Entry 1EZX (X-ray diffraction, 2.60 A resolution); this record covers chains A and C of the 3 polymer chains in the assembly.

# Chain A
Molecule: Alpha-1-antitrypsin
Source organism: Homo sapiens
Notes: fragment: n-terminal fragment of proteolytic cleavage at met358-ser359
UniProt: P01009 (A1AT_HUMAN); residues 24-358 here correspond to UniProt positions 48-382 (UniProt number = residue number + 24)
Amino-acid sequence (335 residues; numbered 24 to 358; the number before each row is that of its first residue):
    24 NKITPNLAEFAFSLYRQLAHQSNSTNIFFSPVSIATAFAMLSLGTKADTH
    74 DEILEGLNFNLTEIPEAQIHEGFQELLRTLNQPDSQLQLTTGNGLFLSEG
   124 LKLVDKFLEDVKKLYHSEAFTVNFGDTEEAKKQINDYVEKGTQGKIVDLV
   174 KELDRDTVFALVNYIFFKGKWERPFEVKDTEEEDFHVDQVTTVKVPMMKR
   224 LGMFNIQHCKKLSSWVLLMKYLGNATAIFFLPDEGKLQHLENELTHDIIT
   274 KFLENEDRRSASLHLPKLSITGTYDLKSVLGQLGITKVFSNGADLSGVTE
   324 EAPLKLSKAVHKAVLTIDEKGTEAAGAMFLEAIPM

# Chain C
Molecule: Trypsin
Source organism: Bos taurus
Notes: EC 3.4.21.4
UniProt: P00760 (TRY1_BOVIN); aligned to UniProt positions 1-199 over residues 42-245 (the alignment contains insertions or deletions, so no single offset holds)
Amino-acid sequence (243 residues; each row starts with the number of its first residue; note: 13 numbers in that range are skipped by the numbering (no residue carries them; nothing is unmodelled there); a row labelled like 185A-185F holds insertion residues (185A, then the next letters in order); numbers below 1 keep their minus sign (Phe-2 is residue -2)):
    -2 FIFLALLGAAVAFPVDDDDKIVGGYTCGANTVPYQVSLNSGYHFCGGSLI
    48 NSQWVVSAAHCYKS
    63 GIQVRLGEDNINVVEGNEQFISASKSIVHPSYNSNTLNNDIMLIKLKSAA
   113 SLNSRVASISLPT
   127 SCAS
   132 AGTQCLISGWGNTKSSGTSYPDVLKCLKAPILSDSSCKSAYPGQITSNMF
   182 CAG
  184A Y
   185 L
185A-185F EGGKDS
   191 CQGDSGGPVVCSGK
   209 LQGIVSWGS
   219 GCA
  221A Q
   222 KNKPGVYTKVCNYVSWIKQTIASN
Not modelled in the structure: -2 to 41, 63-84, 110-120, 139-156, 185A-185F, 223-224
Disulfide bonds: Cys42-Cys58, Cys128-Cys232, Cys136-Cys201, Cys168-Cys182, Cys191-Cys220

# Interface between chain A and chain C
Residue-residue contacts (18):
  Lys310(A) with Ser96(C), hydrogen bond (side chain-backbone); Asn97(C), hydrogen bond
  Ser313(A) with Trp215(C)
  Asn314(A) with His57(C); Asp194(C), hydrogen bond (side chain-backbone); Ser214(C), hydrogen bond (side chain-backbone); Trp215(C), hydrogen bond (side chain-backbone); Gly216(C)
  Gly315(A) with Trp215(C)
  Ala316(A) with Ser61(C)
  Asp317(A) with Ser61(C)
  Ser319(A) with Ser61(C)
  Pro326(A) with Cys58(C)
  Lys328(A) with Asp194(C), salt bridge
  Pro357(A) with Ser195(C)
  Met358(A) with Cys42(C); His57(C); Ser195(C), hydrogen bond (backbone-side chain)
Also at the interface, not in a pair above, chain A (12 interface residues in all): Asp71
Also at the interface, not in a pair above, chain C (12 interface residues in all): Leu99

# In short
The chain A/chain C interface involves 12 residues from each chain; the contacts include 6 hydrogen bonds and
1 salt bridge. Among the polar pairs are Lys328(A)-Asp194(C), Lys310(A)-Ser96(C) and Lys310(A)-Asn97(C).
Here chain A is Alpha-1-antitrypsin (Homo sapiens) and chain C is Trypsin (Bos taurus). Entry 1EZX (Crystal
structure of a serpin:protease complex) was determined by X-ray diffraction.
